PDB entry 2J8U | X-ray diffraction, 2.88 A resolution | chains C and E of the 5 polymer chains in the assembly

Chain C:
Molecule: Self-peptide P1049
Chain sequence (9 residues; each row starts with the number of its first residue):
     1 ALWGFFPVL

Chain E:
Molecule: Ahiii TCR alpha chain
Source organism: Mus musculus
Notes: fragment: ectodomain
Chain sequence (194 residues; row label = number of the first residue in the row; note: 5 numbers in that range are skipped by the numbering (no residue carries them; nothing is unmodelled there); numbering starts at 0):
     0 MDSVTQTEGL VTLTEGLPVM LNCTYQSTYS PFLFWYVQHL NEAPKLLLKS FTDNKRPEHQ
    61 GFHATLHKSS SSFHLQKSSA QLSDSALYYC ALF
    96 LASSSFSKLV FGQGTSLSVV PNIQNPEPAV YQLK
   132 DPRSQDSTLC LFTDFDSQIN VPKTMESGTF ITDKTVLDMK AMDSKSNGAI AWSNQTSFTC
   192 QDIFKET
Cystine bridges: Cys-22/Cys-90, Cys-141/Cys-191
Reported in the primary citation:
  - conformationally variable residues (loop rearrangement): Leu-96, Ala-97, Ser-98, Ser-99, Ser-100, Ser-102

How chain C and chain E interact:
Contacting residue pairs (7; chain C residue first):
  Gly-4(C) with Ser-99(E); Ser-100(E); Phe-101(E); Ser-102(E), hydrogen bond (backbone-backbone)
  Phe-5(C) with Phe-93(E), hydrophobic; Ser-102(E)
  Phe-6(C) with Phe-101(E), hydrophobic
Also at the interface, not in a pair above, chain C (4 interface residues in all): Leu-2
From the paper, about this interface:
  - specific contacts: Gly-4(C)/Ser-102(E) (hydrogen bond)

Summary:
4 residues of chain C face 5 of chain E across their interface; the contacts include 1 hydrogen bond. Its one
hydrogen bond, Gly-4(C)/Ser-102(E), is backbone to backbone. The authors report a hydrogen bond between
Gly-4(C) and Ser-102(E). The paper reports conformational variability at Leu-96(E), Ala-97(E) and Ser-98(E)
among others.
Chain C is Self-peptide P1049 and chain E is Ahiii TCR alpha chain (Mus musculus); the structure, Large CDR3a
loop alteration as a function of MHC mutation, was determined by X-ray diffraction together with 2JCC and 2UWE
from the same study.
